Entry 9G19 (X-ray diffraction, 3.09 A resolution); this record covers chains A and D of the 4 polymer chains in the assembly.

# Chain A
Protein: Floricaula/leafy-like transcription factor
Organism: Nothoceros aenigmaticus
Reference sequence: W8EDT4 (W8EDT4_9EMBR); residues 182-345 here correspond to UniProt positions 239-402 (UniProt number = residue number + 57)
Sequence (168 residues; numbered 178 to 345; the number before each row is that of its first residue):
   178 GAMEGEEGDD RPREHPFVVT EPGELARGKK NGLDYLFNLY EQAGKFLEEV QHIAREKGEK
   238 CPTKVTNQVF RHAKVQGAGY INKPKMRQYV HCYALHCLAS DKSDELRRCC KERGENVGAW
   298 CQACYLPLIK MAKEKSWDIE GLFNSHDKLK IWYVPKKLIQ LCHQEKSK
Disordered / not traced: 178-188, 344-345
Differences from the reference sequence: expression tag (178-181)

# Chain D
Molecule: 25-nt DNA strand
Sequence (25 nucleotides; each row starts with the number of its first residue):
     4 AAGTGCAGCG ACCGGTAGCA ACGCA

# Interface between chain A and chain D
Residue-residue contacts (23):
  Arg190(A) - DA23(D)  hydrogen bond to the base
  Arg190(A) - DA24(D)  hydrogen bond to the base
  His192(A) - DG26(D)  salt bridge to the phosphate
  Pro193(A) - DG26(D)  sugar contact
  Lys206(A) - DG26(D)  salt bridge to the phosphate
  Lys207(A) - DG26(D)  hydrogen bond to the phosphate
  Lys207(A) - DC27(D)  phosphate contact
  Thr243(A) - DC16(D)  phosphate contact
  Thr243(A) - DG17(D)  hydrogen bond to the phosphate
  Asn244(A) - DC16(D)  phosphate contact
  Asn244(A) - DG17(D)  hydrogen bond to the base
  Arg248(A) - DC15(D)  phosphate contact
  Arg248(A) - DC16(D)  salt bridge to the phosphate
  Lys260(A) - DG17(D)  hydrogen bond to the base
  Lys260(A) - DG18(D)  hydrogen bond to the base
  Lys260(A) - DT19(D)  base contact
  Pro261(A) - DT19(D)  base contact
  Pro261(A) - DA20(D)  base contact
  Tyr330(A) - DG17(D)  hydrogen bond to the phosphate
  Tyr330(A) - DG18(D)  phosphate contact
  Lys333(A) - DG18(D)  salt bridge to the phosphate
  Lys333(A) - DT19(D)  phosphate contact
  Lys334(A) - DT19(D)  salt bridge to the phosphate
Other interface residues (no listed pair), chain A (16 interface residues in all): Gln245, Arg264, Val331
Other interface residues (no listed pair), chain D (11 interface residues in all): DC25

# Overview
16 residues of chain A face 11 of chain D across their interface; the contacts include 8 hydrogen bonds and 5
salt bridges. Among the polar pairs are Arg190(A)-DA23(D), Arg190(A)-DA24(D) and Asn244(A)-DG17(D).
Here chain A is Floricaula/leafy-like transcription factor (Nothoceros aenigmaticus) and chain D is a 25-nt
DNA strand. Entry 9G19 (Structure of the Nothoceros aenigmaticus LFY DNA-binding domain bound to DNA) was
determined by X-ray diffraction.
